PDB entry 3HWT | X-ray diffraction, 1.95 A resolution | chains A and T of the 4 polymer chains in the assembly

== Chain A ==
Name: DNA polymerase lambda
From: Homo sapiens
Notes: EC 2.7.7.7, 4.2.99.-
Reference sequence: Q9UGP5 (DPOLL_HUMAN); residues 242-575 here = UniProt positions 242-575
Amino-acid sequence (335 residues; each row starts with the number of its first residue):
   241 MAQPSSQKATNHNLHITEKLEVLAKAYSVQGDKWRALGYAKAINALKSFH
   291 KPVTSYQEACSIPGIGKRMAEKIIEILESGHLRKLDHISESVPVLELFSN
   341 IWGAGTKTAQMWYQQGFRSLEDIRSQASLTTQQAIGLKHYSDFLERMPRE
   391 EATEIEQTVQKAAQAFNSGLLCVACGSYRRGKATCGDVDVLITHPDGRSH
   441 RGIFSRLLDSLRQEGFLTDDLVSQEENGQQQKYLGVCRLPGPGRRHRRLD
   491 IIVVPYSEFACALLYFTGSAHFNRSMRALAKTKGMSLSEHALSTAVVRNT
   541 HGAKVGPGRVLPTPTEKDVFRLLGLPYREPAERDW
Disordered / not traced: 241-256
Construct notes: expression tag (241); engineered mutation Ala543 (Cys in Q9UGP5)
Metal / ion sites: Na+: Ser339, Ile341, Ala344 (shared with 1 residue of chain P); Mg2+: Asp427, Asp429 (together with 2',3'-dideoxy-thymidine-5'-triphosphate)
Ligand contacts: 2',3'-dideoxy-thymidine-5'-triphosphate (D3T): Arg386, Gly416, Ser417, Arg420, Cys425, Gly426, Asp427, Asp429, Tyr505, Phe506, Thr507, Gly508, Ser509, Ala510, Asn513

== Chain T ==
Molecule: 12-nt DNA strand
Sequence (12 nucleotides; numbered 1 to 12; the number before each row is that of its first residue):
     1 CGGCAAATACTG

== Chain A / chain T interface ==
Residue-residue contacts (36; chain A residue first):
  Trp274(A) - DC4(T)  stacking on the base
  Trp274(A) - DA5(T)  sugar contact
  Trp274(A) - DA6(T)  phosphate contact
  Leu277(A) - DA5(T)  base contact
  Thr371(A) - DG12(T)  phosphate contact
  Gln372(A) - DT11(T)  sugar contact
  Val462(A) - DC10(T)  phosphate contact
  Val462(A) - DT11(T)  phosphate contact
  Ser463(A) - DC10(T)  phosphate contact
  Ser463(A) - DT11(T)  hydrogen bond to the phosphate
  Gln464(A) - DC10(T)  sugar contact
  Gln464(A) - DT11(T)  phosphate contact
  Gln470(A) - DC10(T)  phosphate contact
  Gln471(A) - DA9(T)  hydrogen bond to the phosphate
  Gln471(A) - DC10(T)  hydrogen bond to the phosphate
  Lys472(A) - DA9(T)  sugar contact
  Lys472(A) - DC10(T)  hydrogen bond to the phosphate
  His511(A) - DA5(T)  stacking on the base
  Arg514(A) - DA5(T)  hydrogen bond to the phosphate
  Arg514(A) - DA6(T)  salt bridge to the phosphate
  Ser515(A) - DA5(T)  sugar contact
  Arg517(A) - DA6(T)  hydrogen bond to the base
  Arg517(A) - DA7(T)  hydrogen bond to the sugar
  Ala518(A) - DA5(T)  phosphate contact
  Ala518(A) - DA6(T)  sugar contact
  Lys521(A) - DC4(T)  salt bridge to the phosphate
  Ser526(A) - DA7(T)  phosphate contact
  Leu527(A) - DA7(T)  sugar contact
  Ser528(A) - DA7(T)  phosphate contact
  Ser528(A) - DT8(T)  sugar contact
  Glu529(A) - DT8(T)  sugar contact
  Glu529(A) - DA9(T)  sugar contact
  His530(A) - DT8(T)  hydrogen bond to the phosphate
  His530(A) - DA9(T)  salt bridge to the phosphate
  Arg538(A) - DA7(T)  salt bridge to the phosphate
  His541(A) - DG3(T)  phosphate contact
Other interface residues (no listed pair), chain A (26 interface residues in all): Ala280, Leu461, Thr540

== Overview ==
The interface between chain A and chain T involves 26 residues on one side and 10 on the other; the contacts
include 8 hydrogen bonds, 4 salt bridges and 2 aromatic stacking contacts. Polar contacts include
Arg517(A)-DA6(T), Arg517(A)-DA7(T) and Ser463(A)-DT11(T). Chain A binds
2',3'-dideoxy-thymidine-5'-triphosphate.
Chain A is DNA polymerase lambda (Homo sapiens) and chain T is a 12-nt DNA strand; the structure, Ternary
complex of DNA polymerase lambda bound to a two nucleotide gapped DNA substrate with a ..., was determined by
X-ray diffraction.
